3MDG - chains A and C of the 3 polymer chains in the assembly; structure by X-ray diffraction, 2.22 A resolution.

# Chain A
Protein: Cleavage and polyadenylation specificity factor subunit 5
From: Homo sapiens
UniProt: O43809 (CPSF5_HUMAN); numbering as in UniProt (aligned over 1-227)
Sequence (227 residues; numbered 1 to 227; the number before each row is that of its first residue):
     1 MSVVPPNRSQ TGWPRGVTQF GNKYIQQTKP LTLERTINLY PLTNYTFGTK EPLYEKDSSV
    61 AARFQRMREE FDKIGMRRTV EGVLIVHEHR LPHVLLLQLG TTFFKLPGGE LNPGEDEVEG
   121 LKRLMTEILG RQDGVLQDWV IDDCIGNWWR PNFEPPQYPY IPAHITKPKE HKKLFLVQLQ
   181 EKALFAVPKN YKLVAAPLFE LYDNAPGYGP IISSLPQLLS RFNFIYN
Disordered / not traced: 1-27
Curated features (UniProtKB/Swiss-Prot):
  - region: Thr102 to Phe104 (Interaction with RNA)
  - motif: Gly109 to Gly130 (Nudix box)
  - site (Interaction with RNA): Glu55, Arg63
  - modified residue: Ser2 (N-acetylserine), Arg15 (Omega-N-methylarginine), Lys23 (N6-acetyllysine), Lys29 (N6-acetyllysine), Tyr40 (Phosphotyrosine), Lys56 (N6-acetyllysine)
  - mutagenesis: Lys23 (K23R: Abolishes acetylation), Lys29 (K29R: No effect on acetylation), Glu55 (E55A: Reduces affinity for UGUA RNA by 88%), Arg63 (R63S: Reduces affinity for UGUA RNA by 99%), Glu81 (E81A: Reduces affinity for UGUA RNA by 12%), Phe103 (F103A: Reduces affinity for UGUA RNA by 99%; F103W: Reduces affinity for UGUA RNA by over 90%), Glu154 (E154A: Reduces affinity for UGUA RNA by 50%), Tyr158 (Y158A: Abolishes interaction with CPSF6; when associated with A-160), Tyr160 (Y160A: Abolishes interaction with CPSF6; when associated with A-158), Leu218 (L218R: Reduces interactions with CPSF6 and CPSF7 and decreases mRNA 3'-processing activity)
From the paper describing this entry:
  - binding site for the 6-nt RNA strand (chain C): Glu55, Asp57, Arg63, Leu99, Thr102, Phe103, Phe104, Tyr208, Gly209
  - binding site for glycerol: Glu81, Leu106
  - specificity-determining residues: Glu55
  - mutagenesis - E55A, R63S, E81A, F103A, F103W: decreased binding to RNA
  - conformationally variable residues (side-chain flip): Arg63
  - mutagenesis - E55A, R63S, E81A, F103A, F103W: decreased binding to the 6-nt RNA strand (chain C)

# Chain C
Molecule: 6-nt RNA strand
Sequence (6 nucleotides; each row starts with the number of its first residue):
     1 UUGUAU

# How chain A and chain C interact
Contacting residue pairs - 21 pairs, chain A then chain C:
  Glu55(A) - G3(C)  hydrogen bond to the base
  Ser58(A) - U4(C)  base contact
  Ser59(A) - U4(C)  base contact
  Val60(A) - G3(C)  sugar contact
  Val60(A) - U4(C)  hydrogen bond to the base
  Arg63(A) - G3(C)  base contact
  Arg63(A) - U4(C)  hydrogen bond to the base
  Leu99(A) - A5(C)  base contact
  Gly100(A) - A5(C)  base contact
  Thr102(A) - U2(C)  hydrogen bond to the sugar
  Thr102(A) - G3(C)  sugar contact
  Phe103(A) - U2(C)  base contact
  Phe103(A) - G3(C)  stacking on the base
  Phe103(A) - A5(C)  base contact
  Phe104(A) - U2(C)  hydrogen bond to the base
  Pro155(A) - U1(C)  phosphate contact
  Ala205(A) - U2(C)  sugar contact
  Pro206(A) - U2(C)  sugar contact
  Gly207(A) - U2(C)  sugar contact
  Tyr208(A) - U2(C)  hydrogen bond to the base
  Gly209(A) - U2(C)  hydrogen bond to the sugar
Interface residues without a listed pair, chain A (19 interface residues in all): Pro156, Pro210, Ile212

# Overview
19 residues of chain A face 5 of chain C across their interface; the contacts include 7 hydrogen bonds and 1
aromatic stacking contact. Polar contacts include Glu55(A)-G3(C), Val60(A)-U4(C) and Arg63(A)-U4(C). From the
paper: a binding site for the 6-nt RNA strand (chain C) at Glu55(A), Asp57(A) and Arg63(A) among others; E55A,
R63S and E81A of chain A, among others, reduce binding to RNA; 5 substitutions were tested in all.
Chain A is Cleavage and polyadenylation specificity factor subunit 5 (Homo sapiens) and chain C is a 6-nt RNA
strand; the structure, Crystal Structure of the 25kDa Subunit of Human Cleavage factor Im in complex with RNA
UUGUAU, was determined by X-ray diffraction (same publication as 3MDI).
